5VOI - chains D and F of the 8 polymer chains in the assembly; structure by X-ray diffraction, 2.80 A resolution.

[Chain D]
Molecule: DNA-directed RNA polymerase subunit beta'
Organism: Thermus thermophilus (strain HB8 / ATCC 27634 / DSM 579)
Notes: EC 2.7.7.6
UniProtKB: Q8RQE8 (RPOC_THET8); numbering as in UniProt (aligned over 1-1524)
Sequence (1524 residues; each row starts with the number of its first residue):
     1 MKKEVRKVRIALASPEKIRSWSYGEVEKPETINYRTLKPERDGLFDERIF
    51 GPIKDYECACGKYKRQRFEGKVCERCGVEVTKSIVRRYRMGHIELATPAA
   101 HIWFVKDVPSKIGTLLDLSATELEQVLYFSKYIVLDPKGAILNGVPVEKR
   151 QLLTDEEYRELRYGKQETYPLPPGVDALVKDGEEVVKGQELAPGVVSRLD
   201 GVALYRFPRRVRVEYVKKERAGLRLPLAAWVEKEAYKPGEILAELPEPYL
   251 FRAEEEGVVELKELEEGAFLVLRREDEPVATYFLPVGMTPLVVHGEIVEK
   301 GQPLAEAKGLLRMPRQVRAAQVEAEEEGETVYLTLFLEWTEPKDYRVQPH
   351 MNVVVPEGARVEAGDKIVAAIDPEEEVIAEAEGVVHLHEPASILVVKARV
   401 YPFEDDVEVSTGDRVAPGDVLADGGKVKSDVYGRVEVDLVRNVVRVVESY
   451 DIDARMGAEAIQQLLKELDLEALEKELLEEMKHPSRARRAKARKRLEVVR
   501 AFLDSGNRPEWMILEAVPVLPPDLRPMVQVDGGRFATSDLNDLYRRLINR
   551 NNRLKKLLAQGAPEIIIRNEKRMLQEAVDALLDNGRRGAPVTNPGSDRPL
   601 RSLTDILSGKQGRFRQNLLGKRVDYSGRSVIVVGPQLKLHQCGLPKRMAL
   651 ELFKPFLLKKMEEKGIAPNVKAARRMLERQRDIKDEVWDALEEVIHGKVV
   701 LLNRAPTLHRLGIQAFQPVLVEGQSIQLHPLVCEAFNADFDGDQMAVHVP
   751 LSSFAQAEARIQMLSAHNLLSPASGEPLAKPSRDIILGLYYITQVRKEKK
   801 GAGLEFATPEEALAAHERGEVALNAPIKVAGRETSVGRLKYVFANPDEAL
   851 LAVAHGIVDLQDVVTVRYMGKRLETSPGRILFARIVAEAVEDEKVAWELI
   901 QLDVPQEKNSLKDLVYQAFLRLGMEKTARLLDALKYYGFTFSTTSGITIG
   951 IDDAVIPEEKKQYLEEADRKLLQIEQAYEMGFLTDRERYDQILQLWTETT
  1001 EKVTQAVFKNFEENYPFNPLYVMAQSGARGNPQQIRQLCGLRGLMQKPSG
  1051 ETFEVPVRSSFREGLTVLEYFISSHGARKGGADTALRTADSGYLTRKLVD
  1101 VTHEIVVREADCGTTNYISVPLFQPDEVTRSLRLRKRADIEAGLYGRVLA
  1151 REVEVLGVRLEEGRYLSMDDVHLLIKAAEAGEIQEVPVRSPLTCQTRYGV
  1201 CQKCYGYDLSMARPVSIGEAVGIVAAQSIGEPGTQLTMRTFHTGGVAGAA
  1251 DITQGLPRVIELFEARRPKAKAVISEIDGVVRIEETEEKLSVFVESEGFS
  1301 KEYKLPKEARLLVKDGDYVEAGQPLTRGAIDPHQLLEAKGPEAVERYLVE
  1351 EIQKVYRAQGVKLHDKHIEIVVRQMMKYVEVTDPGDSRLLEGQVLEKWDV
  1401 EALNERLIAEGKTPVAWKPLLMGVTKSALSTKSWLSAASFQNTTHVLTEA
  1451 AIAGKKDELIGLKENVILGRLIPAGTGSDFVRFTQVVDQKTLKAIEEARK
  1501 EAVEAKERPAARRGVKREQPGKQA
Not modelled in the structure: 1-2, 1239-1252, 1503-1524
Metal / ion sites: Zn2+ site 1: Cys-58, Cys-60, Cys-73; Mg2+ site 1: Asp-739, Asp-741, Asp-743; Mg2+ site 2 near Lys-840 (its only coordinating residue here); Zn2+ site 2: Cys-1112, Cys-1194, Cys-1201, Cys-1204

[Chain F]
Molecule: RNA polymerase sigma factor SigA
Organism: Thermus thermophilus (strain HB8 / ATCC 27634 / DSM 579)
UniProtKB: Q5SKW1 (Q5SKW1_THET8); residue numbers follow UniProt; this construct covers 1-423
Sequence (423 residues; numbered 1 to 423; the number before each row is that of its first residue):
     1 MKKSKRKNAQAQEAQETEVLVQEEAEELPEFPEGEPDPDLEDPDLTLEDD
    51 LLDLPEEGEGLDLEEEEEDLPIPKISTSDPVRQYLHEIGQVPLLTLEEEV
   101 ELARKVEEGMEAIKKLSEITGLDPDLIREVVRAKILGSARVRHIPGLKET
   151 LDPKTVEEIDQKLKSLPKEHKRYLHIAREGEAARQHLIEANLRLVVSIAK
   201 KYTGRGLSFLDLIQEGNQGLIRAVEKFEYKRRFKFSTYATWWIRQAINRA
   251 IADQARTIRIPVHMVETINKLSRTARQLQQELGREPTYEEIAEAMGPGWD
   301 AKRVEETLKIAQEPVSLETPIGDEKDSFYGDFIPDEHLPSPVDAATQSLL
   351 SEELEKALSKLSEREAMVLKLRKGLIDGREHTLEEVGAFFGVTRERIRQI
   401 ENKALRKLKYHESRTRKLRDFLD
Not modelled in the structure: 1-77

[Chain D / chain F interface]
Contacting residue pairs - 133 pairs, chain D then chain F:
  Glu-30(D) with Arg-259(F), salt bridge
  Thr-31(D) with Thr-257(F), hydrogen bond (side chain-backbone); Ile-258(F)
  Ile-32(D) with Ile-258(F)
  Tyr-34(D) with Ile-258(F), hydrophobic; Arg-259(F); Pro-261(F); Met-264(F); Ile-310(F), hydrophobic
  Ile-53(D) with His-337(F)
  Arg-65(D) with Gly-378(F), hydrogen bond (side chain-backbone); Glu-380(F), salt bridge
  Arg-67(D) with Asp-377(F); Arg-379(F)
  Ser-83(D) with His-337(F), hydrogen bond
  Tyr-128(D) with Gln-83(F)
  Phe-129(D) with Gln-83(F), hydrogen bond (backbone-side chain); Glu-87(F)
  Ser-130(D) with Gln-83(F)
  Arg-162(D) with Ser-138(F)
  Arg-206(D) with Glu-101(F), salt bridge
  Phe-207(D) with Glu-97(F); Glu-101(F)
  Arg-209(D) with Glu-97(F), salt bridge
  Pro-349(D) with Glu-97(F)
  His-350(D) with Leu-96(F); Arg-232(F), hydrogen bond
  Asn-352(D) with Arg-104(F)
  Ile-371(D) with Lys-230(F); Arg-232(F)
  Asp-406(D) with Lys-168(F); Lys-171(F), salt bridge
  Val-407(D) with Lys-171(F); His-175(F)
  Glu-408(D) with Lys-164(F); Lys-171(F), salt bridge
  Val-409(D) with His-175(F), hydrogen bond (backbone-side chain)
  Ser-410(D) with Leu-174(F); His-175(F); Arg-178(F)
  Thr-411(D) with Ile-135(F); His-175(F); Arg-178(F), hydrogen bond (backbone-side chain)
  Asp-413(D) with Lys-164(F), salt bridge; Arg-178(F), salt bridge
  Arg-434(D) with Ile-135(F), hydrogen bond (side chain-backbone)
  Val-437(D) with His-175(F)
  Pro-526(D) with Leu-317(F), hydrophobic
  Met-527(D) with Ile-258(F), hydrophobic
  Val-530(D) with Tyr-329(F); Ile-333(F), hydrophobic
  Gly-532(D) with Lys-309(F)
  Gly-533(D) with Lys-309(F)
  Arg-534(D) with Gln-312(F); Glu-313(F), hydrogen bond (side chain-backbone)
  Phe-535(D) with Pro-314(F); Val-315(F), hydrogen bond (backbone-backbone)
  Ala-536(D) with Val-315(F); Leu-317(F), hydrophobic; Tyr-329(F), hydrophobic
  Thr-537(D) with Pro-314(F); Val-315(F), hydrogen bond (backbone-backbone); Ser-316(F); Leu-317(F), hydrogen bond (backbone-backbone)
  Ser-538(D) with Leu-317(F); Glu-318(F), hydrogen bond
  Asp-539(D) with Ser-316(F), hydrogen bond; Glu-318(F), hydrogen bond (backbone-side chain)
  Asp-542(D) with Thr-257(F), hydrogen bond
  Arg-545(D) with Gln-254(F), hydrogen bond (side chain-backbone); Arg-256(F), hydrogen bond (side chain-backbone); Thr-257(F)
  Asn-549(D) with Gln-254(F)
  Arg-550(D) with Ser-208(F); Asp-211(F), salt bridge
  Arg-553(D) with Asp-211(F), salt bridge; Gln-214(F); Glu-215(F), salt bridge
  Lys-555(D) with Arg-142(F), hydrogen bond (backbone-side chain)
  Lys-556(D) with Gln-218(F), hydrogen bond
  Leu-557(D) with Gln-214(F)
  Leu-558(D) with Arg-140(F); Arg-142(F)
  Ala-559(D) with Glu-129(F); Ile-144(F)
  Gln-560(D) with Arg-132(F), hydrogen bond (backbone-side chain); Arg-184(F), hydrogen bond (backbone-side chain); Arg-222(F)
  Gly-561(D) with Arg-132(F); Arg-140(F); Arg-184(F), hydrogen bond (backbone-side chain); Gln-185(F), hydrogen bond (backbone-side chain)
  Ala-562(D) with Arg-140(F), hydrogen bond (backbone-side chain); Ile-221(F), hydrophobic
  Pro-563(D) with Gln-185(F); Ile-188(F), hydrophobic; Glu-189(F)
  Glu-564(D) with Arg-140(F), salt bridge
  Ile-565(D) with Tyr-84(F), hydrophobic; Glu-87(F); Ile-88(F), hydrophobic; Val-91(F), hydrophobic; Glu-189(F); Leu-192(F), hydrophobic
  Ile-566(D) with Ile-188(F), hydrophobic; Leu-192(F), hydrophobic; Gln-214(F), hydrogen bond (backbone-side chain); Asn-217(F)
  Ile-567(D) with Arg-140(F)
  Arg-568(D) with Glu-87(F), salt bridge
  Asn-569(D) with Tyr-84(F); Gln-214(F), hydrogen bond
  Glu-570(D) with Gln-214(F), hydrogen bond
  Arg-572(D) with Pro-80(F); Gln-83(F); Glu-87(F), salt bridge
  Met-573(D) with Leu-210(F), hydrophobic; Asp-211(F); Gln-214(F)
  Glu-576(D) with Pro-80(F)
  Arg-587(D) with Ser-78(F)
  Arg-598(D) with Ser-316(F), hydrogen bond; Glu-318(F); Pro-320(F)
  Arg-601(D) with Glu-318(F); Phe-328(F)
  Gln-611(D) with Asp-326(F)
  Asn-669(D) with Asp-420(F), hydrogen bond
  Lys-671(D) with Thr-346(F); Asp-420(F), hydrogen bond (side chain-backbone); Asp-423(F), salt bridge
  Ala-672(D) with Asp-420(F)
  Arg-674(D) with Val-342(F)
Also at the interface, not in a pair above, chain D (84 interface residues in all): Asn-33, Arg-35, Asp-55, Ile-84, Tyr-163, Asp-372, Glu-375, Ala-391, Asp-405, Gly-412, Leu-439, Pro-594, Arg-675
Also at the interface, not in a pair above, chain F (88 interface residues in all): Glu-98, Val-100, Lys-134, Leu-136, Pro-145, Arg-172, Ile-176, Gly-206, Ile-213, Tyr-229, Ala-255, Ile-260, Lys-325, Leu-338, Lys-373, Gly-374, Lys-417, Phe-421

[Overview]
Chain D and chain F form an interface of 84 and 88 residues respectively; the contacts include 31 hydrogen
bonds and 15 salt bridges. Polar contacts include Glu-30(D)/Arg-259(F), Arg-65(D)/Glu-380(F) and
Arg-206(D)/Glu-101(F). Cys-58(D), Cys-60(D) and Cys-73(D) coordinate Zn2+ site 1.
Here chain D is DNA-directed RNA polymerase subunit beta' and chain F is RNA polymerase sigma factor SigA,
both from Thermus thermophilus (strain HB8 / ATCC 27634 / DSM 579). Entry 5VOI (X-ray crystal structure of
bacterial RNA polymerase and pyrG promoter complex) was determined by X-ray diffraction together with 5VO8
from the same study.
